PDB entry 6H6J | X-ray diffraction, 2.60 A resolution | chain A

[Chain A]
Name: Neuroglobin
From: Mus musculus
UniProtKB: Q9ER97 (NGB_MOUSE); aligned to UniProt positions 1-149 over residues 1-149 (the alignment contains insertions or deletions, so no single offset holds)
Sequence (150 residues; numbered 0 to 149; the number before each row is that of its first residue; numbering starts at 0):
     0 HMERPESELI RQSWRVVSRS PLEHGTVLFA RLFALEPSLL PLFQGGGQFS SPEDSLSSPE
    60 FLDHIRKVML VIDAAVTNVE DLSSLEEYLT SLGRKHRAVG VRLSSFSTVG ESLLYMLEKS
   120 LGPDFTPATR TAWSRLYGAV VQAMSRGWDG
Differences from the reference sequence: expression tag (0); conflict G44 (Asn45 in Q9ER97), G46 (Arg47 in Q9ER97), S54 (Cys55 in Q9ER97), S119 (Cys120 in Q9ER97)
Ion coordination: heme Fe: H63, H95 (together with carbon monoxide)
Ligand contacts:
  - carbon monoxide (CMO): F28, F42, H63, V67, H95
  - heme (HEM): L31, L38, L41, F42, P58, H63, K66, V67, V70, Y87, L91, K94, H95, V98, V100, S104, F105, V108, Y136
From the paper describing this entry:
  - conformationally variable residues (loop rearrangement, order/disorder transition, side-chain flip): F48 to L55, D53 to S56, H63

[In short]
Chain A binds heme and carbon monoxide. H63 and H95 form the heme Fe site. From the paper: conformational
variability at F48, D53 and H63.
Chain A is Neuroglobin (Mus musculus); the structure, Carbomonoxy murine neuroglobin Gly-loop mutant, was
determined by X-ray diffraction together with 6H5Z, 6H6C and 6H6I from the same study.
